3MLU - chains L and P of the 3 polymer chains in the assembly; structure by X-ray diffraction, 2.77 A resolution.

== Chain L ==
Name: Human monoclonal anti-HIV-1 gp120 V3 antibody 2557 Fab light chain
Source organism: Homo sapiens
Notes: antibody fragment or engineered binder
Amino-acid sequence (218 residues; numbered 2 to 213 plus 7 insertion-coded residues; 1 number in that range is skipped by the numbering (no residue carries it; nothing is unmodelled there); the number before each row is that of its first residue; a row labelled like 95A-95F holds insertion residues (95A, then the next letters in order)):
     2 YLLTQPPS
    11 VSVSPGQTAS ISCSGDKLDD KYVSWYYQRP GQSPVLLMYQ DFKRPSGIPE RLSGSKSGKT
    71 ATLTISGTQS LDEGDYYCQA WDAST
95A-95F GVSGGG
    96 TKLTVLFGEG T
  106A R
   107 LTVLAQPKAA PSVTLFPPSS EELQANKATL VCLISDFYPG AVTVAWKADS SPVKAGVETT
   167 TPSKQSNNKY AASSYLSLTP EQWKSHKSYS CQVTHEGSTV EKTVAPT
Cystine bridges: Cys23-Cys88, Cys138-Cys197

== Chain P ==
Name: HIV-1 gp120 third variable region (V3) crown
Source organism: Human immunodeficiency virus 1
Reference sequence: Q9J0Z7 (Q9J0Z7_9HIV1); the author numbering skips numbers that UniProt does not, so the offset changes along the chain: 301-309 = UniProt 82-90; 312-325 = UniProt 91-104
Amino-acid sequence (23 residues; row label = number of the first residue in the row; note: 2 numbers in that range are skipped by the numbering (no residue carries them; nothing is unmodelled there)):
   301 NNTRKSIRI
   312 GPGQAFYATG GIIG
Disordered / not traced: 301-302, 319-325

== How chain L and chain P interact ==
Residue-residue contacts (15):
  Asp30(L) with Pro313(P); Gln315(P), hydrogen bond (backbone-side chain)
  Lys31(L) with Ile309(P); Gln315(P)
  Tyr32(L) with Arg308(P); Ile309(P), hydrogen bond (backbone-backbone); Gly312(P); Pro313(P)
  Trp91(L) with Ile307(P), hydrophobic; Ile309(P), hydrophobic
  Asp92(L) with Ile309(P)
  Ala93(L) with Ile309(P); Phe317(P), hydrophobic
  Thr96(L) with Phe317(P)
  Leu98(L) with Ile307(P), hydrophobic
Other interface residues (no listed pair), chain P (8 interface residues in all): Tyr318

== Overview ==
The chain L/chain P interface involves 8 residues from each chain, with 2 hydrogen bonds. Polar contacts
include Asp30(L)-Gln315(P) and Tyr32(L)-Ile309(P).
Chain L is Human monoclonal anti-HIV-1 gp120 V3 antibody 2557 Fab light chain (Homo sapiens) and chain P is
HIV-1 gp120 third variable region (V3) crown (Human immunodeficiency virus 1); the structure, Crystal
structure of anti-HIV-1 V3 Fab 2557 in complex with a ZAM18 V3 peptide, was determined by X-ray diffraction
together with 3MLR, 3MLS, 3MLT, 3MLV, 3MLW, 3MLY and 3MLZ from the same study.
